PDB entry 5IG6 | X-ray diffraction, 0.91 A resolution | chain A

[Chain A]
Protein: Bromodomain-containing protein 2
From: Homo sapiens
Reference sequence: P25440 (BRD2_HUMAN); residues 348-454 here = UniProt positions 348-454
Sequence (115 residues; numbered 341 to 455; the number before each row is that of its first residue):
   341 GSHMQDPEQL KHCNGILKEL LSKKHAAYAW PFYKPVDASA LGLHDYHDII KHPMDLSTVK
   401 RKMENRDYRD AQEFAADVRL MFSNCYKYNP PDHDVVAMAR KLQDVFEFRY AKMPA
Construct notes: expression tag (341-347, 455)
Curated features (UniProtKB/Swiss-Prot):
  - mutagenesis: Val376 (V376A: Abolished binding to histone H4 acetylated at 'Lys-12' (H4K12ac)), Leu381 (L381A: Reduced binding to histone H4 acetylated at 'Lys-12' (H4K12ac)), Leu383 (L383A: Reduced binding to histone H4 acetylated at 'Lys-12' (H4K12ac)), Asn429 (N429A: Abolished binding to histone H4 acetylated at 'Lys-12' (H4K12ac))
Residues lining bound ligands: 6B3 (2'-[(6-oxo-5,6-dihydrophenanthridin-3-yl)carbamoyl][1,1'-biphenyl]-2-carboxylic acid): Pro371, Val376, Leu381, Leu383, Tyr386, Cys425, Tyr428, Asn429, Pro430, His433, Val435
What the authors report for this chain:
  - binding site for 6B3: Pro371, Val376, Leu381, Leu383, Tyr386, Asn424, Cys425, Asn429, His433, Val435
  - conformationally variable residues (side-chain flip): Cys425, His433

[Overview]
Chain A binds compound 6B3. UniProt lists 4 mutagenesis sites. The paper reports a binding site for 6B3 at
Pro371, Val376 and Leu381 among others; conformational variability at Cys425 and His433.
Chain A is Bromodomain-containing protein 2 (Homo sapiens); the structure, Ultra-high resolution crystal
structure of second bromodomain of BRD2 in complex with inhibitor 6B3, was determined by X-ray diffraction,
deposited together with 5IBN.
